Entry 6XGQ (electron microscopy, 3.80 A resolution); this record covers chains C and a of the 14 polymer chains in the assembly.

[Chain C]
Name: YSD1_17
Organism: Bacteriophage sp
UniProt: A0A498U580 (A0A498U580_9VIRU); residues 1-354 here = UniProt positions 1-354
Chain sequence (354 residues; row label = number of the first residue in the row):
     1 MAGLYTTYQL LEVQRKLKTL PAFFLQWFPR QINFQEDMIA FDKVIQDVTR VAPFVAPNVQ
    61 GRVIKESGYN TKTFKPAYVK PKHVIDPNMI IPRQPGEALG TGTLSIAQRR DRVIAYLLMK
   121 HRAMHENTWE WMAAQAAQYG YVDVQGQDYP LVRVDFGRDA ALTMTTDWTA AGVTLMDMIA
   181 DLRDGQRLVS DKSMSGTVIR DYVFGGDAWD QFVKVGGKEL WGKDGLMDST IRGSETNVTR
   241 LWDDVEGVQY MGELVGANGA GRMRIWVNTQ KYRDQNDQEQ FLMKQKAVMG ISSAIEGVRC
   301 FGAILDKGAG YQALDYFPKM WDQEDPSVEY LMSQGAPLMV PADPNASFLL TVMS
Unresolved in the structure: 1

[Chain a]
Name: YSD1_16
Organism: Bacteriophage sp
UniProt: A0A498TZZ8 (A0A498TZZ8_9VIRU); numbering as in UniProt (aligned over 1-139)
Chain sequence (139 residues; numbered 1 to 139; the number before each row is that of its first residue):
     1 MNLLTMMAAT SLPNYLAGNG DLGSWEPTQI FAGEADIVTE GGAAGADIEI YQVIAKNAAG
    61 AMVPHDPTAT TGTSPDEVPA PQSVAIGIAA QPAKSGQNVP YYIGGVFNHA ALGWHASLDT
   121 LAKRQAVFDR TNIHIGNLY
Unresolved in the structure: 1-9, 71-76

[Interface between chain C and chain a]
Pairs across the interface (12; chain C residue first):
  G146(C) - N98(a)  hydrogen bond (backbone-side chain)
  Q147(C) - G41(a)
  Q147(C) - N98(a)
  D148(C) - E40(a)
  D148(C) - G41(a)  hydrogen bond (side chain-backbone)
  D148(C) - P100(a)
  Y149(C) - N98(a)
  P150(C) - Q91(a)
  P150(C) - P92(a)
  P150(C) - N98(a)
  P150(C) - P100(a)
  L151(C) - Q97(a)  hydrogen bond (backbone-side chain)
Other interface residues (no listed pair), chain a (9 interface residues in all): G42, A93

[Summary]
6 residues of chain C and 9 residues of chain a are in contact; the contacts include 3 hydrogen bonds. Polar
contacts include G146(C)-N98(a), D148(C)-G41(a) and L151(C)-Q97(a).
Here chain C is YSD1_17 and chain a is YSD1_16, both from Bacteriophage sp. Entry 6XGQ (YSD1 bacteriophage
capsid) was determined by electron microscopy (same publication as 6XGP and 6XGR).
